1RP4 - chain A; structure by X-ray diffraction, 2.20 A resolution.

== Chain A ==
Protein: Hypothetical 65.0 kDa protein in COX14-COS3 intergenic region precursor
Organism: Saccharomyces cerevisiae
Notes: fragment: Ero1p-c
Reference sequence: Q03103 (ERO1_YEAST); residues 56-424 here = UniProt positions 56-424
Amino-acid sequence (389 residues; each row starts with the number of its first residue):
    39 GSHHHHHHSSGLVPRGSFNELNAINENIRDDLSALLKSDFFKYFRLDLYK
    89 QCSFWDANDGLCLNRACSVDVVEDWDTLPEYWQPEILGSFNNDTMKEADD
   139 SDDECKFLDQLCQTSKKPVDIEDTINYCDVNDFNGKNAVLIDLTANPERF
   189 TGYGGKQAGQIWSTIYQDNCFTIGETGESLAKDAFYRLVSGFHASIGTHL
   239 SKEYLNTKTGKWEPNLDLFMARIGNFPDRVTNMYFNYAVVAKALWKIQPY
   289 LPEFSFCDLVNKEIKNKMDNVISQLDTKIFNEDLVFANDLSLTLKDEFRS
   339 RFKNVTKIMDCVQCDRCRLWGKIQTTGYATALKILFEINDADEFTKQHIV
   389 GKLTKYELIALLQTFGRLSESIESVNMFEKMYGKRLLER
Unresolved in the structure: 39-53
Differences from the reference sequence: cloning artifact (39-40, 47-55, 425-427); expression tag (41-46); modified residue (133, 258, 271, 306, 347, 415, 419)
Modified positions: Mse133, Mse258, Mse271, Mse306, Mse347, Mse415, Mse419 (selenomethionine; parent Met)
Disulfides: Cys90-Cys349, Cys100-Cys105, Cys143-Cys166, Cys150-Cys295, Cys352-Cys355
Covalently attached groups: 1-ethyl-pyrrolidine-2,5-dione (NEN) linked to Cys208
Metal / ion sites: Cd2+ site 1: Glu64, His386, Glu411; Cd2+ site 2 near Glu408 (its only coordinating residue here)
Residues lining bound ligands: FAD (flavin-adenine dinucleotide): Val107, Glu186, Arg187, Phe188, Thr189, Gly190, Tyr191, Gly192, Ala196, Ile199, Trp200, Tyr204, Tyr224, Ser228, Phe230, His231, Ala232, Ile234, Leu238, Arg260, Arg267, Mse347, Val350, Cys355
Curated features (UniProtKB/Swiss-Prot):
  - active site: Cys352 (Nucleophile), Cys355
  - binding site (FAD): Arg187, Thr189, Trp200, Ser228, His231, Arg260
  - glycosylation (N-linked (GlcNAc...) asparagine): Asn130, Asn342
  - mutagenesis: Cys90 (C90A: No effect), Cys100 (C100A: Impairs the capture of mixed-disulfide with PDI1 thereby blocking its function. Loss of activity; when associated with A-105), Cys105 (C105A: Loss of activity), Cys143 (C143A: No effect; when associated with A-166), Cys150 (C150A: Loss of regulatory disulfide bond and strongly increased activity towards PDI; when associated with A-295), Cys166 (C166A: No effect; when associated with A-143), Cys208 (C208A: No effect), Gly229 (G229S: In ERO1-1; induces defective folding of disulfide proteins), His231 (H231Y: In ERO1-2; induces defective folding of disulfide proteins), Cys295 (C295A: Loss of regulatory disulfide bond and strongly increased activity towards PDI; when associated with A-150), Cys349 (C349A: Does not affect activity but increases by twofold the amount of protein found in mixed disulfide with PDI1 or MPD2), Cys352 (C352A: Loss of activity. Prevents its reoxidation thereby blocking its function), 1 further mutagenesis entry in UniProt

== Summary ==
Bound to chain A: flavin-adenine dinucleotide. Covalently linked 1-ethyl-pyrrolidine-2,5-dione: at Cys208. The
Cd2+ site 1 is built by Glu64, His386 and Glu411. UniProt lists active-site residues Cys352 and Cys355, 6
FAD-binding residues and 13 mutagenesis sites.
Chain A is Hypothetical 65.0 kDa protein in COX14-COS3 intergenic region precursor (Saccharomyces cerevisiae);
the structure, Structure of Ero1p, Source of Disulfide Bonds for Oxidative Protein Folding in the Cell, was
determined by X-ray diffraction together with 1RQ1 from the same study.
